PDB entry 1TBQ | X-ray diffraction, 3.10 A resolution | chains H and R of the 3 polymer chains in the assembly

== Chain H ==
Molecule: Thrombin
Organism: Bos taurus
Notes: EC 3.4.21.5
UniProtKB: P00735 (THRB_BOVIN); the construct lacks a stretch of the UniProt sequence, so the offset changes along the chain: 16-37 = UniProt 367-388; 38-60 = UniProt 390-412; 61-77 = UniProt 422-438; 78-97 = UniProt 440-459; 7 more segments
Chain sequence (259 residues; numbered 16 to 247 plus 28 insertion-coded residues; 1 number in that range is skipped by the numbering (no residue carries it; nothing is unmodelled there); the number before each row is that of its first residue; a row labelled like 60A-60I holds insertion residues (60A, then the next letters in order)):
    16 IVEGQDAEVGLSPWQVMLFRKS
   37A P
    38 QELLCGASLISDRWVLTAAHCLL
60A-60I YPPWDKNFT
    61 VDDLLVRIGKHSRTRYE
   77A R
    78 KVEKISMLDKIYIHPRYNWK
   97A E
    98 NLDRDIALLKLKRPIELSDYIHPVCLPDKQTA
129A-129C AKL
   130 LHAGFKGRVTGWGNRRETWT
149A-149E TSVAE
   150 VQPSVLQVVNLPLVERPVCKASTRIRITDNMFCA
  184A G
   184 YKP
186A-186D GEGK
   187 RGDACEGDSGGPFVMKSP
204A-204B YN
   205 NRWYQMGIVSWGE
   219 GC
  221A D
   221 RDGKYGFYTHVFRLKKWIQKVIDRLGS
Curated features (UniProtKB/Swiss-Prot):
  - region: Ala183 to Val200 (High affinity receptor-binding region which is also known as the TP508 peptide)
  - active site (Charge relay system): His57, Asp102, Ser195
  - glycosylation: Asn60G (N-linked (GlcNAc...) asparagine)
Disulfides: Cys42-Cys58, Cys168-Cys182, Cys191-Cys220

== Chain R ==
Molecule: Rhodniin
Organism: Rhodnius prolixus
UniProtKB: Q06684 (THBI_RHOPR); residues 1-103 here = UniProt positions 1-103
Chain sequence (103 residues; row label = number of the first residue in the row):
     1 EGGEPCACPHALHRVCGSDGETYSNPCTLNCAKFNGKPELVKVHDGPCEP
    51 DEDEDVCQECDGDEYKPVCGSDDITYDNNCRLECASISSSPGVELKHEGP
   101 CRT
Curated features (UniProtKB/Swiss-Prot):
  - site: His10, Ala11 (Reactive bond)
Disulfides: Cys6-Cys31, Cys8-Cys27, Cys16-Cys48, Cys57-Cys84, Cys60-Cys80, Cys69-Cys101

== Chain H / chain R interface ==
Residue-residue contacts - 77 pairs, chain H then chain R:
  Phe34(H) - Ile87(R)
  Lys36(H) - Pro91(R)
  Ser37(H) - Pro91(R)
  Gln38(H) - Ile87(R)
  Gln38(H) - Ser88(R)
  Gln38(H) - Pro91(R)
  Glu39(H) - Arg14(R)  salt bridge
  Glu39(H) - Pro47(R)
  Leu40(H) - Leu12(R)
  Leu41(H) - Ala11(R)
  Leu41(H) - Leu12(R)  hydrogen bond (backbone-backbone)
  His57(H) - Pro9(R)
  His57(H) - His10(R)
  His57(H) - Ala11(R)
  Trp60D(H) - Asn25(R)
  Trp60D(H) - Pro26(R)
  Trp60D(H) - Cys27(R)  hydrophobic
  Leu65(H) - Ser86(R)
  Leu65(H) - Gly92(R)
  Arg67(H) - Ile87(R)
  Thr74(H) - Glu54(R)
  Thr74(H) - Val56(R)
  Arg75(H) - Val56(R)
  Arg75(H) - Gln58(R)
  Arg75(H) - Glu59(R)  salt bridge
  Tyr76(H) - Val56(R)  hydrogen bond (backbone-backbone)
  Tyr76(H) - Glu59(R)
  Tyr76(H) - Glu83(R)
  Tyr76(H) - Cys84(R)  hydrophobic
  Tyr76(H) - Ile87(R)  hydrophobic
  Glu77(H) - Glu59(R)
  Arg77A(H) - Glu59(R)  hydrogen bond (side chain-backbone)
  Arg77A(H) - Cys60(R)
  Arg77A(H) - Asp63(R)  salt bridge
  Arg77A(H) - Cys80(R)  hydrogen bond
  Ile82(H) - Glu83(R)
  Ile82(H) - Ser86(R)
  Ile82(H) - Ile87(R)  hydrophobic
  Met84(H) - Glu94(R)
  Leu99(H) - Pro9(R)  hydrophobic
  Lys109(H) - Glu94(R)  salt bridge
  Arg110(H) - Glu94(R)  salt bridge
  Asn143(H) - Ser24(R)  hydrogen bond
  Trp148(H) - Leu12(R)  hydrophobic
  Trp148(H) - Arg14(R)
  Trp148(H) - Thr22(R)
  Trp148(H) - Ser24(R)
  Arg173(H) - Gly2(R)  hydrogen bond (side chain-backbone)
  Arg173(H) - Glu4(R)
  Ile174(H) - Gly3(R)
  Ile174(H) - Glu4(R)
  Ala190(H) - His10(R)
  Cys191(H) - His10(R)
  Glu192(H) - Pro9(R)
  Glu192(H) - His10(R)  salt bridge
  Glu192(H) - Ser24(R)
  Glu192(H) - Asn25(R)
  Gly193(H) - His10(R)  hydrogen bond (backbone-backbone)
  Gly193(H) - Leu12(R)
  Asp194(H) - His10(R)  hydrogen bond (backbone-backbone)
  Ser195(H) - His10(R)  hydrogen bond (side chain-backbone)
  Ser195(H) - Ala11(R)  hydrogen bond (side chain-backbone)
  Val213(H) - His10(R)
  Ser214(H) - Pro9(R)
  Ser214(H) - His10(R)  hydrogen bond (backbone-backbone)
  Trp215(H) - Ala7(R)  hydrophobic
  Trp215(H) - Cys8(R)
  Trp215(H) - Pro9(R)  hydrophobic
  Gly216(H) - Cys6(R)
  Gly216(H) - Ala7(R)
  Gly216(H) - Cys8(R)  hydrogen bond (backbone-backbone)
  Glu217(H) - Gly3(R)
  Glu217(H) - Cys6(R)
  Glu217(H) - Ala7(R)
  Gly219(H) - Cys6(R)
  Arg221(H) - Cys6(R)
  Lys224(H) - Gly3(R)
Interface residues without a listed pair, chain H (44 interface residues in all): Arg35, Cys42, Tyr60A, Lys60F, Cys220
Interface residues without a listed pair, chain R (37 interface residues in all): His13, Glu21, Thr28, Cys31, Asp55

== In short ==
Chain H and chain R form an interface of 44 and 37 residues respectively; the contacts include 12 hydrogen
bonds and 6 salt bridges. Polar contacts include Glu39(H)-Arg14(R), Arg75(H)-Glu59(R) and Arg77A(H)-Asp63(R).
UniProt lists 3 active-site residues on chain H.
Chain H is Thrombin (Bos taurus) and chain R is Rhodniin (Rhodnius prolixus); the structure, Crystal structure
of insect derived double domain kazal inhibitor rhodniin in complex with thrombin, was determined by X-ray
diffraction together with 1TBR from the same study.
